PDB entry 6RR0 | X-ray diffraction, 2.18 A resolution | chains A and H

[Chain A]
Name: Regulatory protein SIR4
Organism: Saccharomyces cerevisiae
Reference sequence: P11978 (SIR4_YEAST); residues 961-1085 here = UniProt positions 961-1085
Sequence (127 residues; row label = number of the first residue in the row):
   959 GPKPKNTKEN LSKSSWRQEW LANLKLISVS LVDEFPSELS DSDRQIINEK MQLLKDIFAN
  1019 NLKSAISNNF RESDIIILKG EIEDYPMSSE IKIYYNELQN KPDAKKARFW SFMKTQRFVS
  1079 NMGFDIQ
Unresolved in the structure: 959-968, 1085
Sequence notes: expression tag (959-960)
What the authors report for this chain:
  - mutagenesis - R1066A/K1072A/R1075A: decreased localization

[Chain H]
Name: Ubiquitin carboxyl-terminal hydrolase 10
Notes: EC 3.4.19.12
Reference sequence: P53874 (UBP10_YEAST); numbering as in UniProt (aligned over 117-128)
Sequence (12 residues; row label = number of the first residue in the row):
   117 LSTELSTEPP SS
Unresolved in the structure: 127-128
Modified residues: Thr123 (phosphothreonine; TPO)
What the authors report for this chain:
  - post-translational modification sites: Thr123

[How chain A and chain H interact]
Contacting residue pairs - 25 pairs, chain A then chain H:
  Leu969(A) - Pro126(H)
  Ser970(A) - Pro126(H)
  Lys971(A) - Pro125(H)
  Trp974(A) - Ser122(H)  hydrogen bond (side chain-backbone)
  Trp974(A) - Thr123(H)
  Trp974(A) - Glu124(H)
  Trp974(A) - Pro125(H)
  Trp974(A) - Pro126(H)
  Glu977(A) - Leu121(H)
  Trp978(A) - Leu121(H)
  Trp978(A) - Ser122(H)  hydrogen bond (side chain-backbone)
  Asn981(A) - Leu121(H)
  Ile985(A) - Leu117(H)  hydrophobic
  Asp1032(A) - Leu117(H)  hydrogen bond (side chain-backbone)
  Lys1064(A) - Leu117(H)  hydrogen bond (backbone-backbone)
  Arg1066(A) - Leu117(H)
  Arg1066(A) - Ser118(H)  hydrogen bond (side chain-backbone)
  Arg1066(A) - Thr119(H)
  Arg1066(A) - Leu121(H)  hydrogen bond (side chain-backbone)
  Arg1066(A) - Thr123(H)
  Trp1068(A) - Thr123(H)
  Lys1072(A) - Thr123(H)
  Arg1075(A) - Glu124(H)  salt bridge
  Phe1076(A) - Thr123(H)
  Asn1079(A) - Pro125(H)
Interface residues without a listed pair, chain H (10 interface residues in all): Glu120
Interface features reported in the paper:
  - residue pairs: Arg1066(A)-Thr123(H), Trp1068(A)-Thr123(H), Lys1072(A)-Thr123(H), Ser118(H)-Arg1066(A) (hydrogen bond), Ser122(H)-Trp974(A) (hydrogen bond), Ser122(H)-Trp978(A) (hydrogen bond), Glu124(H)-Arg1075(A) (hydrogen bond), Pro125(H)-Trp974(A) (hydrophobic contact)

[Summary]
The interface between chain A and chain H involves 16 residues on one side and 10 on the other, with 6
hydrogen bonds and 1 salt bridge. Among the polar pairs are Arg1075(A)-Glu124(H), Trp974(A)-Ser122(H) and
Trp978(A)-Ser122(H). The authors report contacts between Arg1066(A) and Thr123(H), Trp1068(A) and Thr123(H)
and Lys1072(A) and Thr123(H); hydrogen bonds between Ser118(H) and Arg1066(A), Ser122(H) and Trp974(A) and
Ser122(H) and Trp978(A) among others; a hydrophobic contact between Pro125(H) and Trp974(A). The paper reports
that R1066A/K1072A/R1075A of chain A reduce localization; a modification site at Thr123(H).
Here chain A is Regulatory protein SIR4 (Saccharomyces cerevisiae) and chain H is Ubiquitin carboxyl-terminal
hydrolase 10. Entry 6RR0 (Crystal structure of the Sir4 H-BRCT domain in complex with Ubp10 pT123 peptide) was
determined by X-ray diffraction together with 6QSZ, 6QTM and 6RRV from the same study.
